PDB entry 5BRN | X-ray diffraction, 2.30 A resolution | chains A and C of the 4 polymer chains in the assembly

== Chain A (and C) ==
Protein: Hypoxanthine-guanine phosphoribosyltransferase
Organism: Homo sapiens
Notes: EC 2.4.2.8; chain C of this document is another copy of the same molecule, construct and numbering; everything in this record applies to it too
UniProtKB: P00492 (HPRT_HUMAN); residues 0-217 here correspond to UniProt positions 1-218 (UniProt number = residue number + 1)
Sequence (218 residues; row label = number of the first residue in the row; numbering starts at 0):
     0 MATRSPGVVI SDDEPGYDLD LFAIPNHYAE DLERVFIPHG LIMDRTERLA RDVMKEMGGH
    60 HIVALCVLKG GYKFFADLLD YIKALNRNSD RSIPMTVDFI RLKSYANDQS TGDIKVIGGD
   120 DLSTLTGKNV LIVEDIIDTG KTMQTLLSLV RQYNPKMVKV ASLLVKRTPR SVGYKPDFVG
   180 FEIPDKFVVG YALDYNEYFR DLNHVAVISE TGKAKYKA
Not modelled in the structure: 0-3, 102-120, 217 (chain C: 0-5, 105-121)
Construct notes: engineered mutation Ala-22 (Cys23 in P00492), Ala-105 (Cys106 in P00492), Ala-205 (Cys206 in P00492)
Ion coordination: Mg2+: Glu-133, Asp-134
Residues lining bound ligands: 4X2 ((2-{[(2S)-1-hydroxy-3-(6-oxo-1,6-dihydro-9H-purin-9-yl)propan-2-yl]oxy}ethyl)phosphonic acid): Asp-134, Ile-135, Ile-136, Asp-137, Thr-138, Gly-139, Lys-140, Thr-141, Lys-165, Lys-185, Phe-186, Val-187, Leu-192, Asp-193
UniProt features mapped onto this chain:
  - active site: Asp-137 (Proton acceptor)
  - binding site (GMP): Lys-68, Glu-133 to Thr-141, Lys-165, Lys-185 to Val-187, Asp-193
  - binding site (Mg(2+)): Asp-193
  - modified residue: Ala-1 (N-acetylalanine), Lys-102 (N6-acetyllysine), Thr-141 (Phosphothreonine)
  - cross-link: Lys-114 (Glycyl lysine isopeptide (Lys-Gly) (interchain with G-Cter in SUMO1))

== Interface between chain A and chain C ==
Contacting residue pairs (36):
  Gly-6(A) / Leu-20(C)
  Val-7(A) / Tyr-16(C)  hydrophobic
  Val-7(A) / Leu-20(C)
  Tyr-16(A) / Val-7(C)  hydrophobic
  Tyr-16(A) / Leu-40(C)
  Asp-19(A) / Arg-47(C)  hydrogen bond (backbone-side chain)
  Leu-20(A) / Gly-6(C)
  Leu-20(A) / Val-7(C)  hydrophobic
  Leu-20(A) / Arg-44(C)  hydrogen bond (backbone-side chain)
  Leu-20(A) / Arg-47(C)
  Phe-21(A) / Leu-40(C)  hydrophobic
  Phe-21(A) / Asp-43(C)
  Phe-21(A) / Arg-47(C)
  Ala-22(A) / Glu-46(C)
  Ala-22(A) / Arg-50(C)
  Pro-37(A) / Leu-40(C)  hydrophobic
  Pro-37(A) / Asp-43(C)
  His-38(A) / Asp-43(C)  hydrogen bond (backbone-side chain)
  Gly-39(A) / Gly-39(C)
  Gly-39(A) / Asp-43(C)  hydrogen bond (backbone-side chain)
  Leu-40(A) / Tyr-16(C)
  Leu-40(A) / Phe-21(C)  hydrophobic
  Leu-40(A) / Pro-37(C)  hydrophobic
  Asp-43(A) / Phe-21(C)
  Asp-43(A) / Pro-37(C)
  Asp-43(A) / His-38(C)  hydrogen bond (side chain-backbone)
  Asp-43(A) / Gly-39(C)  hydrogen bond (side chain-backbone)
  Arg-44(A) / Leu-20(C)  hydrogen bond (side chain-backbone)
  Glu-46(A) / Ala-22(C)
  Arg-47(A) / Asp-19(C)  hydrogen bond (side chain-backbone)
  Arg-47(A) / Leu-20(C)
  Arg-47(A) / Phe-21(C)  hydrogen bond (side chain-backbone)
  Arg-47(A) / Ala-22(C)
  Arg-50(A) / Ala-22(C)
  Arg-50(A) / Ile-23(C)
  His-203(A) / Asp-43(C)
Interface residues without a listed pair, chain A (19 interface residues in all): Ser-4, Ile-23
Interface residues without a listed pair, chain C (18 interface residues in all): His-203

== Summary ==
Chain A and chain C form an interface of 19 and 18 residues respectively; the contacts include 9 hydrogen
bonds. Among the polar pairs are Asp-19(A)/Arg-47(C), Leu-20(A)/Arg-44(C) and His-38(A)/Asp-43(C). Ligands of
chain A: compound 4X2.
Chain A and chain C are both Hypoxanthine-guanine phosphoribosyltransferase (Homo sapiens); the structure,
Human HGPRT in complex with (S)-HPEPHx, an acyclic nucleoside phosphonate, was determined by X-ray diffraction
together with 5BSK from the same study.
